PDB entry 6XE9 | electron microscopy, 4.30 A resolution (low resolution: residue-level contacts below are approximate; hydrogen-bond / salt-bridge calls are withheld) | chains M and N of the 6 polymer chains in the assembly

# Chain M
Name: Myosin II heavy chain (smooth muscle)
Organism: Meleagris gallopavo
Notes: EC 5.6.1.8
Amino-acid sequence (1979 residues; numbered 1 to 1979; the number before each row is that of its first residue):
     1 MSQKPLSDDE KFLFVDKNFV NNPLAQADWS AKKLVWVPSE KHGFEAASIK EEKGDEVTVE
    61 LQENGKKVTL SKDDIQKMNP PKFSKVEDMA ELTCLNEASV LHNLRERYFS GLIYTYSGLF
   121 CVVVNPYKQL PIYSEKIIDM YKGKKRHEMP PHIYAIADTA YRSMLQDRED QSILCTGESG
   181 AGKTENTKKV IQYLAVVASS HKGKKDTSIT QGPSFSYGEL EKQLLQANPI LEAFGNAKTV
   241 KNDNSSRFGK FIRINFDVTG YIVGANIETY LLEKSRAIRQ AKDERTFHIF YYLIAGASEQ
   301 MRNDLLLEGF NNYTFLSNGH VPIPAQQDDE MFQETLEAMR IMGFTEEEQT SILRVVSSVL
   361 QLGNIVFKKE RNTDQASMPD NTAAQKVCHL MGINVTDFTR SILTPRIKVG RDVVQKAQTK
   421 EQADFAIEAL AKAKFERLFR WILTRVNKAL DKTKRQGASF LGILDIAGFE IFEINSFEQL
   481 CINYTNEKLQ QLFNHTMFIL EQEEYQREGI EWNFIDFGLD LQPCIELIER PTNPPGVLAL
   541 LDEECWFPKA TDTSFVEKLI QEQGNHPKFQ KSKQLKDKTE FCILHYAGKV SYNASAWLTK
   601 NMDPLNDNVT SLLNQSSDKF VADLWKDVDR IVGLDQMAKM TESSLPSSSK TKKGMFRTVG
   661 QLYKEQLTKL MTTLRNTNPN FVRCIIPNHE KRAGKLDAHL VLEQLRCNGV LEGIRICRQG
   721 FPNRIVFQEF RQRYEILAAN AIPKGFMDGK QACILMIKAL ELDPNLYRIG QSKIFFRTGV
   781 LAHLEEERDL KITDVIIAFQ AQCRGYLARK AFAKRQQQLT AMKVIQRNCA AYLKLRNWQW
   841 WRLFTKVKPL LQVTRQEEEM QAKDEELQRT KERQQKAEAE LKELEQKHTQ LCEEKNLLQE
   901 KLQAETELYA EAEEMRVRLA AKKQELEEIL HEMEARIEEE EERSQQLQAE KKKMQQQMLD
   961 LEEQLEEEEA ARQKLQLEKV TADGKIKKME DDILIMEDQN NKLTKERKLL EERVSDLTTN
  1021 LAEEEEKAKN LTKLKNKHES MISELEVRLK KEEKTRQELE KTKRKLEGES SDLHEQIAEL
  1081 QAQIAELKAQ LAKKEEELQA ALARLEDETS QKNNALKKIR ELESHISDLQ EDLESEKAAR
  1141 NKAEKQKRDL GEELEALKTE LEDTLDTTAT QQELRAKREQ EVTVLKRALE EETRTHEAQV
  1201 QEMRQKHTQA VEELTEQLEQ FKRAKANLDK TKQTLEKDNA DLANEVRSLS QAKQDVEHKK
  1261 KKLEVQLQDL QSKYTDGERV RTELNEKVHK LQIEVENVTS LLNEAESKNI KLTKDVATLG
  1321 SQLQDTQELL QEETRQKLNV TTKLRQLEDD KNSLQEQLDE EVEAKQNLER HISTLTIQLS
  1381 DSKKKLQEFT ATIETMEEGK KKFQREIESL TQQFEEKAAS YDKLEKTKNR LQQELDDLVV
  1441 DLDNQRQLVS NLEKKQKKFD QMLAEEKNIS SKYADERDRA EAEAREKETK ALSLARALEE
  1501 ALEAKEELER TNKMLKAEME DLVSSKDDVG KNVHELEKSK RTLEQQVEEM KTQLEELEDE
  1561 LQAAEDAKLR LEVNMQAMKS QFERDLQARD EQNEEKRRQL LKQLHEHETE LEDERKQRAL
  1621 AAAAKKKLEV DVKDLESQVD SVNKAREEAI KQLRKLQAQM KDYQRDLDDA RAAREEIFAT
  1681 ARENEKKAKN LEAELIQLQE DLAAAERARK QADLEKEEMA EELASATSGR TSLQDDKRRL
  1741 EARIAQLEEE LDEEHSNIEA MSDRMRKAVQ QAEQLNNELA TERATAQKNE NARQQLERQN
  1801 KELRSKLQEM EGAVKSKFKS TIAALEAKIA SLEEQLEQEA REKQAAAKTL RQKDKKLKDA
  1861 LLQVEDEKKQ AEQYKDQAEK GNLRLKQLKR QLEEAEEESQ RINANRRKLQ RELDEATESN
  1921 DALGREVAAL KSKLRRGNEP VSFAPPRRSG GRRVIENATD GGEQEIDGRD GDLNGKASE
Not modelled in the structure: 1-23, 205-210, 635-655, 955-1396, 1677-1979

# Chain N
Name: Myosin light chain smooth muscle isoform
Organism: Meleagris gallopavo
UniProtKB: Q6W5H0 (Q6W5H0_MELGA); residues 0-150 here correspond to UniProt positions 1-151 (UniProt number = residue number + 1)
Amino-acid sequence (151 residues; each row starts with the number of its first residue; numbering starts at 0):
     0 MCDFSEEQTA EFKEAFQLFD RTGDGKILYS QCGDVMRALG QNPTNAEVMK VLGNPKSDEM
    60 NLKTLNFEQF LPMMQTIAKN KDQGCFEDYV EGLRVFDKEG NGTVMGAEIR HVLVTLGEKM
   120 TEEEVEQLVA GHEDSNGCIN YEELVRMVLS G
Not modelled in the structure: 0-2

# Chain M / chain N interface
Contacting residue pairs (45):
  Ile736(M) with Glu90(N); Val94(N)
  Val795(M) with Asp87(N)
  Ile796(M) with Val111(N)
  Ile797(M) with Thr43(N); Gly116(N); Glu117(N)
  Ala798(M) with Tyr88(N)
  Phe799(M) with Tyr88(N); Val144(N)
  Gln800(M) with Leu112(N); Leu115(N); Glu117(N); Met119(N)
  Ala801(M) with Asn41(N); Thr43(N)
  Gln802(M) with Asn41(N); Gln82(N); Tyr88(N); Val147(N)
  Cys803(M) with Leu127(N)
  Arg804(M) with Arg36(N); Thr43(N); Asn44(N); Glu117(N); Glu123(N)
  Gly805(M) with Arg36(N); Asn41(N)
  Tyr806(M) with Met146(N); Val147(N); Gly150(N)
  Leu807(M) with Glu123(N)
  Ala808(M) with Asp33(N); Arg36(N); Ala37(N)
  Arg809(M) with Arg36(N); Ala37(N); Gly39(N); Asn41(N); Val147(N); Gly150(N)
  Phe812(M) with Leu17(N)
  Arg815(M) with Phe18(N); Arg20(N)
  Leu819(M) with Leu17(N)
Also at the interface, not in a pair above, chain M (20 interface residues in all): Ile792
Also at the interface, not in a pair above, chain N (31 interface residues in all): Pro42, Gly83, Gly91, Leu143

# Summary
20 residues of chain M face 31 of chain N across their interface.
Here chain M is Myosin II heavy chain (smooth muscle) and chain N is Myosin light chain smooth muscle isoform,
both from Meleagris gallopavo. Entry 6XE9 (10S myosin II (smooth muscle)) was determined by electron
microscopy.
